PDB entry 8E1D | solution NMR | chains B and A

[Chain B]
Name: Microphthalmia-associated transcription factor
Source organism: Homo sapiens
UniProtKB: O75030 (MITF_HUMAN); residues 109-141 here correspond to UniProt positions 216-248 (UniProt number = residue number + 107)
Chain sequence (34 residues; each row starts with the number of its first residue):
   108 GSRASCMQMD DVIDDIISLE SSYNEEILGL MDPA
Sequence notes: expression tag (108)
What the authors report for this chain:
  - mutagenesis - D117A, D122A, I123DEL/I124DEL/S125DEL/L126DEL/E127DEL: decreased binding to Histone acetyltransferase p300 (chain A)
  - mutagenesis - I123A, E127A: unchanged binding to Histone acetyltransferase p300 (chain A)
  - mutagenesis - D117DEL/D118DEL/V119DEL/I120DEL/D121DEL/D122DEL/I123DEL/I124DEL: abolished binding to Histone acetyltransferase p300 (chain A)
  - conformationally variable residues (order/disorder transition): D121, D122, S125 to S129
  - mutagenesis - D117DEL/D118DEL/V119DEL/I120DEL/D121DEL/D122DEL/I123DEL/I124DEL: decreased signaling
  - mutagenesis - I123DEL/I124DEL/S125DEL/L126DEL/E127DEL: decreased signaling in response to transactivation

[Chain A]
Name: Histone acetyltransferase p300
Source organism: Homo sapiens
Notes: EC 2.3.1.48, 2.3.1.-
UniProtKB: Q09472 (EP300_HUMAN); numbering as in UniProt (aligned over 1723-1812)
Chain sequence (92 residues; each row starts with the number of its first residue):
  1721 GSATQSPGDS RRLSIQRAIQ SLVHAAQCRN ANCSLPSCQK MKRVVQHTKG CKRKTNGGCP
  1781 ICKQLIALAA YHAKHCQENK CPVPFCLNIK QK
Sequence notes: expression tag (1721-1722); engineered mutation A1738 (Cys in Q09472), A1746 (Cys in Q09472), A1789 (Cys in Q09472), A1790 (Cys in Q09472)
Swiss-Prot annotation at these positions:
  - zinc finger: G1728 to I1809 (TAZ-type 2)
  - modified residue: S1726 (Phosphoserine)

[Interface between chain B and chain A]
Pairs across the interface - 23 pairs, chain B then chain A:
  V119(B) with K1794(A)
  I123(B) with K1794(A)
  L126(B) with R1731(A); A1787(A)
  E127(B) with S1726(A); P1727(A); G1728(A); R1731(A)
  S128(B) with S1726(A)
  Y130(B) with R1731(A); S1734(A); I1735(A); A1787(A); L1788(A)
  N131(B) with P1780(A); K1783(A); Q1784(A)
  E132(B) with S1726(A)
  E133(B) with K1783(A)
  I134(B) with P1780(A); Q1784(A)
  D139(B) with G1721(A); A1723(A)
The authors on this interface:
  - residue pairs: L126(B)-A1787(A), Y130(B)-I1735(A), Y130(B)-L1788(A), I134(B)-P1780(A), I134(B)-Q1784(A)

[Summary]
Chain B and chain A form an interface of 11 and 14 residues respectively. The paper describes contacts between
L126(B) and A1787(A), Y130(B) and I1735(A) and Y130(B) and L1788(A) among others. From the paper: D117A, D122A
and I123DEL/I124DEL/S125DEL/L126DEL/E127DEL of chain B reduce binding to Histone acetyltransferase p300 (chain
A); conformational variability at D121(B), D122(B) and S125(B); 6 substitutions were tested in all.
Here chain B is Microphthalmia-associated transcription factor and chain A is Histone acetyltransferase p300,
both from Homo sapiens. Entry 8E1D (NMR-derived ensemble of the TAZ2 domain of p300 bound to the
microphthalmia-associated transcription factor) was determined by solution NMR.
